PDB entry 3HAX | X-ray diffraction, 2.11 A resolution | chains A and C of the 5 polymer chains in the assembly

# Chain A
Name: Probable tRNA pseudouridine synthase B
Source organism: Pyrococcus furiosus
Notes: EC 5.4.99.-
UniProtKB: Q7LWY0 (TRUB_PYRFU); residues 4-343 here correspond to UniProt positions 1-340 (UniProt number = residue number - 3)
Amino-acid sequence (346 residues; numbered 4 to 349; the number before each row is that of its first residue):
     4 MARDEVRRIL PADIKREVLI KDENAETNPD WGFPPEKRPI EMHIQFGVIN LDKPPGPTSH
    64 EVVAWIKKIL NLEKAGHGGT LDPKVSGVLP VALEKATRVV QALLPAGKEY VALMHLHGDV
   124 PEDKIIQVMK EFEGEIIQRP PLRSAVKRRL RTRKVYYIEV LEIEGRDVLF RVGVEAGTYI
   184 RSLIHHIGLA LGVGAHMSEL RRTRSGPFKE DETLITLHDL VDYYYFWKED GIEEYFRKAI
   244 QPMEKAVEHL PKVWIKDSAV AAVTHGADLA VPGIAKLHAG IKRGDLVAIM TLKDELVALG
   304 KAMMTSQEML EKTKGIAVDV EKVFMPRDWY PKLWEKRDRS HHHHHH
Not modelled in the structure: 4-10, 340-349
Differences from the reference sequence: expression tag (344-349)
UniProt features mapped onto this chain:
  - active site: Asp85 (Nucleophile)
From the paper describing this entry:
  - binding site for H/aca RNA: His63
  - binding site for the 14-nt RNA strand: His63, Arg146, Ser147, Ala148, Val149, Lys150, Arg152, Arg154, Arg156
  - contacts within the chain: His63-His80, Gln141-Tyr182 (hydrogen bond), Pro143-Tyr182, Pro144-Tyr182
  - conformationally variable residues (loop rearrangement, side-chain flip): Gln141 to Leu145, Tyr182
  - specificity-determining residues: His63
  - mutagenesis - R142Q, R152Q: unchanged catalytic activity with the 14-nt RNA strand
  - mutagenesis - R154Q: abolished catalytic activity with the 14-nt RNA strand
  - mutagenesis - Q141N, L145G, R151Q, L153G, R156Q: decreased catalytic activity with the 14-nt RNA strand

# Chain C
Name: Ribosome biogenesis protein Nop10
Source organism: Pyrococcus furiosus
UniProtKB: Q8U1R4 (NOP10_PYRFU); numbering as in UniProt (aligned over 1-60)
Amino-acid sequence (60 residues; each row starts with the number of its first residue):
     1 MKFRIRKCPK CGRYTLKEVC PVCGEKTKVA HPPRFSPEDP YGEYRRRWKR EVLGIGRKEK
Not modelled in the structure: 1-2, 56-60
Differences from the reference sequence: engineered mutation Lys2 (Arg in Q8U1R4)
Metal / ion sites: Zn2+: Cys8, Cys11, Cys20, Cys23

# Interface between chain A and chain C
Contacting residue pairs (58; chain A residue first):
  Asp55(A) - Pro32(C)
  Lys56(A) - Pro32(C)
  Pro57(A) - Pro33(C)
  Pro58(A) - Phe3(C)  hydrophobic
  Pro58(A) - His31(C)
  Pro58(A) - Pro32(C)
  Trp68(A) - Phe35(C)
  Trp68(A) - Pro37(C)
  Ile72(A) - Phe35(C)  hydrophobic
  Ile72(A) - Pro37(C)  hydrophobic
  Ser89(A) - His31(C)  hydrogen bond
  Ser89(A) - Pro32(C)
  Val114(A) - Tyr14(C)  hydrophobic
  Leu116(A) - Arg4(C)
  Leu116(A) - Leu16(C)  hydrophobic
  Leu164(A) - Arg13(C)  hydrogen bond (backbone-side chain)
  Leu164(A) - Tyr14(C)  hydrophobic
  Glu165(A) - Thr15(C)  hydrogen bond
  Glu165(A) - Leu16(C)  hydrogen bond (side chain-backbone)
  Glu165(A) - Lys17(C)
  Glu167(A) - Arg4(C)  salt bridge
  Glu167(A) - Leu16(C)
  Asp170(A) - Arg4(C)  salt bridge
  Leu172(A) - Ile5(C)  hydrophobic
  Leu172(A) - Tyr14(C)
  Leu172(A) - Thr15(C)
  Arg174(A) - Tyr14(C)
  Glu202(A) - Phe3(C)
  Glu202(A) - Arg4(C)  hydrogen bond (side chain-backbone)
  Glu202(A) - Ile5(C)  hydrogen bond (side chain-backbone)
  Glu202(A) - His31(C)  salt bridge
  Leu203(A) - His31(C)
  Arg204(A) - Tyr14(C)  hydrogen bond
  Arg204(A) - Ala30(C)  hydrogen bond (side chain-backbone)
  Arg204(A) - Pro32(C)
  Thr206(A) - Tyr14(C)
  Glu213(A) - Lys7(C)  salt bridge
  Glu213(A) - Tyr14(C)  hydrogen bond
  Thr219(A) - Pro32(C)
  Leu220(A) - Phe35(C)  hydrophobic
  His221(A) - Pro33(C)
  His221(A) - Arg34(C)  hydrogen bond (side chain-backbone)
  His221(A) - Phe35(C)
  His221(A) - Arg45(C)
  His221(A) - Lys49(C)
  Asp222(A) - Lys49(C)  salt bridge
  Val224(A) - Phe35(C)  hydrophobic
  Val224(A) - Arg45(C)
  Asp225(A) - Arg45(C)  salt bridge
  Asp225(A) - Arg46(C)  salt bridge
  Asp225(A) - Lys49(C)  salt bridge
  Tyr228(A) - Arg46(C)
  Phe229(A) - Arg46(C)
  Phe229(A) - Arg50(C)
  Phe229(A) - Leu53(C)  hydrophobic
  Phe229(A) - Ile55(C)  hydrophobic
  Asp233(A) - Arg50(C)  salt bridge
  Tyr238(A) - Ile55(C)  hydrophobic
Interface residues without a listed pair, chain A (32 interface residues in all): Ala115, Tyr226
Interface residues without a listed pair, chain C (25 interface residues in all): Gly12, Pro21, Asp39

# In short
The interface between chain A and chain C involves 32 residues on one side and 25 on the other, with 10
hydrogen bonds and 9 salt bridges. Polar pairs include Glu167(A)-Arg4(C), Asp170(A)-Arg4(C) and
Glu202(A)-His31(C). The paper reports a binding site for the 14-nt RNA strand at His63(A), Arg146(A) and
Ser147(A) among others; Q141N, L145G and R151Q of chain A, among others, reduce catalytic activity with the
14-nt RNA strand; 8 substitutions were tested in all.
Chain A is Probable tRNA pseudouridine synthase B and chain C is Ribosome biogenesis protein Nop10, both from
Pyrococcus furiosus; the structure, Crystal structure of a substrate-bound Gar1-minus H/ACA RNP from
Pyrococcus furiosus, was determined by X-ray diffraction, deposited together with 3HAY.
